7AEB - chains e and f of the 42 polymer chains in the assembly; structure by electron microscopy, 2.70 A resolution.

Chain e (and f):
Protein: Putative phage tail sheath protein FI
From: Algoriphagus machipongonensis
Notes: chain f of this document is another copy of the same molecule, construct and numbering; everything in this record applies to it too
Reference sequence: A3HTC2 (A3HTC2_9BACT); residue numbers follow UniProt; this construct covers 1-692
Chain sequence (692 residues; each row starts with the number of its first residue):
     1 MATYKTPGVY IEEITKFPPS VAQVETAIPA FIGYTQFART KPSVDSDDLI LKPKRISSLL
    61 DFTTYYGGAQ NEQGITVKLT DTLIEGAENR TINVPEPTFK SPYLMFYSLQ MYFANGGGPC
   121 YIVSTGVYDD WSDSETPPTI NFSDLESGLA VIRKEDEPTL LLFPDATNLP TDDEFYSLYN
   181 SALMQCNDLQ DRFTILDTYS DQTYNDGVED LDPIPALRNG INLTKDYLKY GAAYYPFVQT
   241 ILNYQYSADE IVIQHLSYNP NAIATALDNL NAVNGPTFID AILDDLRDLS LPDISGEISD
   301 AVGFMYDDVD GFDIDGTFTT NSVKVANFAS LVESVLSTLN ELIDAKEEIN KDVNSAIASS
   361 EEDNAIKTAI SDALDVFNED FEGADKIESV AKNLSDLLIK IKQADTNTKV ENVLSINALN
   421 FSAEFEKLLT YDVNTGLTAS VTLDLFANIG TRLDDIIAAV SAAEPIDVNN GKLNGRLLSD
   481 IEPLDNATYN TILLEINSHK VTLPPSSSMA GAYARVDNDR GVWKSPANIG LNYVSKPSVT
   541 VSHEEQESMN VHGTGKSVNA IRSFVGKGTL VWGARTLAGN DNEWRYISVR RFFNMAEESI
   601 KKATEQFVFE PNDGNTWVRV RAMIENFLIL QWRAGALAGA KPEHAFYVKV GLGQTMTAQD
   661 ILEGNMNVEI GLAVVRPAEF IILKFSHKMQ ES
Disordered / not traced: 1-2, 288-320, 691-692

Interface between chain e and chain f:
Pairs across the interface - 26 pairs, chain e then chain f:
  Glu547(e) - Thr6(f)
  Asn550(e) - Lys5(f)  hydrogen bond (side chain-backbone)
  Asn550(e) - Thr6(f)
  Asn550(e) - Pro7(f)
  Val551(e) - Lys5(f)
  Trp572(e) - Pro7(f)
  Glu679(e) - Pro7(f)
  Glu679(e) - Gly8(f)
  Phe680(e) - Tyr4(f)  hydrophobic
  Phe680(e) - Thr6(f)
  Phe680(e) - Pro7(f)
  Phe680(e) - Gly8(f)
  Phe680(e) - Tyr10(f)  hydrophobic
  Ile681(e) - Gly8(f)  hydrogen bond (backbone-backbone)
  Ile681(e) - Val9(f)
  Ile681(e) - Tyr10(f)  hydrogen bond (backbone-backbone)
  Ile682(e) - Tyr4(f)  hydrophobic
  Ile682(e) - Tyr10(f)
  Ile682(e) - Glu12(f)
  Leu683(e) - Tyr10(f)  hydrogen bond (backbone-backbone)
  Leu683(e) - Ile11(f)
  Leu683(e) - Glu12(f)  hydrogen bond (backbone-backbone)
  Lys684(e) - Glu13(f)  hydrogen bond (side chain-backbone)
  Lys684(e) - Thr15(f)
  Lys684(e) - Phe17(f)
  Lys684(e) - Leu60(f)
Also at the interface, not in a pair above, chain e (12 interface residues in all): Gln546, Phe685
Also at the interface, not in a pair above, chain f (14 interface residues in all): Ile14

Overview:
12 residues of chain e face 14 of chain f across their interface, with 6 hydrogen bonds. Polar contacts
include Asn550(e)-Lys5(f), Lys684(e)-Glu13(f) and Ile681(e)-Gly8(f).
Both chains are Putative phage tail sheath protein FI (Algoriphagus machipongonensis). Entry 7AEB (Cryo-EM
structure of an extracellular contractile injection system in marine bacterium Algoriphagus machipongonensis,
the baseplate complex ...) was determined by electron microscopy, deposited together with 7AEF, 7ADZ and 7AE0.
